PDB entry 9B8S | electron microscopy, 5.01 A resolution (low resolution: residue-level contacts below are approximate; hydrogen-bond / salt-bridge calls are withheld) | chains B and C of the 6 polymer chains in the assembly

# Chain B (and C)
Name: Proliferating cell nuclear antigen
Source organism: Homo sapiens
Notes: chain C of this document is another copy of the same molecule, construct and numbering; everything in this record applies to it too
UniProt: P12004 (PCNA_HUMAN); residue numbers follow UniProt; this construct covers 1-261
Amino-acid sequence (261 residues; row label = number of the first residue in the row):
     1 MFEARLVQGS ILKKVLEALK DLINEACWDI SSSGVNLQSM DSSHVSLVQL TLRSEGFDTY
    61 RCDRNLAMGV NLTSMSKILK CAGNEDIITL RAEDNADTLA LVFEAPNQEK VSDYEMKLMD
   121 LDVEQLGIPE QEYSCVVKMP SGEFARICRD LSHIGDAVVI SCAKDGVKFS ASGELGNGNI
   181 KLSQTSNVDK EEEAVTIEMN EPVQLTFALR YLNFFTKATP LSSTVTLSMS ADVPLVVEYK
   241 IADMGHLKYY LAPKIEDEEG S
UniProt features mapped onto this chain:
  - DNA-binding region: Arg61 to Lys80
  - modified residue: Lys14 (N6-acetyllysine), Lys77 (N6-acetyllysine), Lys80 (N6-acetyllysine), Tyr211 (Phosphotyrosine), Lys248 (N6-acetyllysine)
  - cross-link (Glycyl lysine isopeptide (Lys-Gly)): Lys164 (interchain with G-Cter in SUMO2), Lys254 (interchain with G-Cter in SUMO2)

# Interface between chain B and chain C
Contacting residue pairs - 31 pairs, chain B then chain C:
  Ser74(B) with Leu175(C)
  Lys77(B) with His153(C); Leu175(C)
  Ile78(B) with Ile154(C)
  Lys80(B) with Asp150(C); His153(C)
  Cys81(B) with Arg146(C); Asp150(C)
  Ala82(B) with Arg146(C)
  Gly83(B) with Arg146(C)
  Glu109(B) with Leu182(C); Ser183(C); Gln184(C); Thr185(C); Ser186(C)
  Lys110(B) with Ile147(C); Ile180(C); Leu182(C)
  Val111(B) with Lys181(C)
  Ser112(B) with Asn179(C); Ile180(C)
  Asp113(B) with Gly178(C); Asn179(C)
  Tyr114(B) with Asn177(C); Gly178(C); Ile180(C)
  Glu115(B) with Gly176(C); Asn177(C); Gly178(C)
  Met116(B) with Leu175(C)
  Lys117(B) with Leu175(C)
Also at the interface, not in a pair above, chain C (19 interface residues in all): Arg149, Val195

# Summary
The interface between chain B and chain C involves 16 residues on one side and 19 on the other.
Chain B and chain C are both Proliferating cell nuclear antigen (Homo sapiens); the structure, Human
polymerase epsilon bound to PCNA and DNA in the nucleotide exchange state, was determined by electron
microscopy, deposited together with 9B8T.
